6MI7 - chains F and B of the 5 polymer chains in the assembly; structure by electron microscopy, 4.20 A resolution (low resolution: residue-level contacts below are approximate; hydrogen-bond / salt-bridge calls are withheld).

# Chain F
Protein: Lipopolysaccharide export system permease protein LptF
From: Escherichia coli (strain K12)
UniProt: P0AF98 (LPTF_ECOLI); numbering as in UniProt (aligned over 1-366)
Amino-acid sequence (366 residues; row label = number of the first residue in the row):
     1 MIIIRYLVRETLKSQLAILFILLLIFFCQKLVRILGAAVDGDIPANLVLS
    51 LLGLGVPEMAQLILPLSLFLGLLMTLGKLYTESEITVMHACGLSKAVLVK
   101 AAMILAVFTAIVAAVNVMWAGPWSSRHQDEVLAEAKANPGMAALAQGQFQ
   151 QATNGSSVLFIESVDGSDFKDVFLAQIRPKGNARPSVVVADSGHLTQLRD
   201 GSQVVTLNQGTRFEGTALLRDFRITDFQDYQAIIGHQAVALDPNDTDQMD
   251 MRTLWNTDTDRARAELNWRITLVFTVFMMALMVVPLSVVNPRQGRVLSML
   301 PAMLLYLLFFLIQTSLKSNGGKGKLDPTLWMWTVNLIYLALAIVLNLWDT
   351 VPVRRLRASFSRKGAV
Disordered / not traced: 1, 134-262, 320-325, 354-366
Small-molecule neighbours: phosphatidylglycerol (PGT; (1S)-2-{[{[(2R)-2,3-dihydroxypropyl]oxy}(hydroxy)phosphoryl]oxy}-1-[(palmitoyloxy)methyl]ethyl stearate): Leu286, Leu308, Tyr338, Leu341, Leu345, Trp348, Asp349
From the paper describing this entry:
  - mutagenesis - R33E: abolished growth

# Chain B
Protein: Lipopolysaccharide export system ATP-binding protein LptB
From: Escherichia coli (strain K12)
Notes: EC 3.6.3.-
UniProt: P0A9V1 (LPTB_ECOLI); numbering as in UniProt (aligned over 1-241)
Amino-acid sequence (251 residues; each row starts with the number of its first residue; numbers below 1 keep their minus sign (Met-9 is residue -9)):
    -9 MGHHHHHHHHMATLTAKNLAKAYKGRRVVEDVSLTVNSGEIVGLLGPNGA
    41 GKTTTFYMVVGIVPRDAGNIIIDDDDISLLPLHARARRGIGYLPQEASIF
    91 RRLSVYDNLMAVLQIRDDLSAEQREDRANELMEEFHIEHLRDSMGQSLSG
   141 GERRRVEIARALAANPKFILLDEPFAGVDPISVIDIKRIIEHLRDSGLGV
   191 LITDHNVRETLAVCERAYIVSQGHLIAHGTPTEILQDEHVKRVYLGEDFR
   241 L
Disordered / not traced: -9 to 1, 232-241
Differences from the reference sequence: expression tag (-9 to 0)
Swiss-Prot annotation at these positions:
  - binding site (ATP): Gly36 to Thr43

# Interface between chain F and chain B
Contacting residue pairs (32):
  Ile2(F) - Asp97(B)
  Ile2(F) - Gln104(B)
  Ile3(F) - Phe90(B)
  Ile3(F) - Ala101(B)
  Ile3(F) - Gln104(B)
  Tyr6(F) - Phe90(B)
  Tyr6(F) - Arg91(B)
  Tyr6(F) - Arg92(B)
  Tyr6(F) - Leu93(B)
  Glu10(F) - Arg92(B)
  Glu82(F) - Ala87(B)
  Glu82(F) - Arg91(B)
  Ser83(F) - Glu86(B)
  Ser83(F) - Ser88(B)
  Glu84(F) - Ile89(B)
  Glu84(F) - Phe90(B)
  Glu84(F) - Arg91(B)
  Val87(F) - Ser88(B)
  Val87(F) - Arg150(B)
  Met88(F) - Phe90(B)
  His89(F) - Leu72(B)
  His89(F) - His73(B)
  Ala90(F) - Leu72(B)
  Ala90(F) - Ala76(B)
  Ala90(F) - Tyr82(B)
  Cys91(F) - Ala76(B)
  Cys91(F) - Val102(B)
  Gly92(F) - Ala76(B)
  Gly92(F) - Arg77(B)
  Leu93(F) - Ile105(B)
  Ser94(F) - His73(B)
  Lys95(F) - His73(B)
Also at the interface, not in a pair above, chain F (18 interface residues in all): Lys13, Thr86
Also at the interface, not in a pair above, chain B (22 interface residues in all): Ile52, Ile80, Pro84

# Summary
18 residues of chain F face 22 of chain B across their interface. Ligands of chain F: phosphatidylglycerol.
UniProt lists 8 ATP-binding residues on chain B. The paper reports that R33E of chain F abolishes growth.
Here chain F is Lipopolysaccharide export system permease protein LptF and chain B is Lipopolysaccharide
export system ATP-binding protein LptB, both from Escherichia coli (strain K12). Entry 6MI7 (Nucleotide-free
Cryo-EM Structure of E.coli LptB2FGC) was determined by electron microscopy, deposited together with 6MHU,
6MHZ and 6MI8.
